PDB entry 1NMO | X-ray diffraction, 2.20 A resolution | chains C and E of the 6 polymer chains in the assembly

Chain C (and E):
Protein: Hypothetical protein ybgI
Organism: Escherichia coli, Escherichia coli O157:H7
Notes: chain E of this document is another copy of the same molecule, construct and numbering; everything in this record applies to it too
UniProt: P75743 (YBGI_ECOLI); numbering as in UniProt (aligned over 1-247)
Sequence (247 residues; row label = number of the first residue in the row):
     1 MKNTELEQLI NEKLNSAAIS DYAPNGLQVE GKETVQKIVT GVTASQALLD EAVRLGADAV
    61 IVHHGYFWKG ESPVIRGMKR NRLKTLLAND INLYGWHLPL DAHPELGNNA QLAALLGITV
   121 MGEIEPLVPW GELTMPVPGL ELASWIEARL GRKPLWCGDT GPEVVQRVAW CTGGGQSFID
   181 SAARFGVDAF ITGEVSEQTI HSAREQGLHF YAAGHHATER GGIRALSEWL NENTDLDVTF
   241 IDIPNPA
Modified positions: Mse1, Mse78, Mse121, Mse135 (selenomethionine; parent Met)
Differences from the reference sequence: modified residue (1, 78, 121, 135)
Metal / ion sites: Fe ion site 1: H63, D101, E219; Fe ion site 2: H64, H215, E219

Chain C / chain E interface:
Pairs across the interface (9; chain C residue first):
  P138(C) with Mse135(E)
  L140(C) with E141(E); W145(E), hydrophobic
  E141(C) with Mse135(E)
  K153(C) with E141(E), salt bridge
  W156(C) with S144(E); W145(E), hydrophobic
  D159(C) with A148(E)
  E163(C) with R149(E), salt bridge
Also at the interface, not in a pair above, chain C (9 interface residues in all): S144, G158
Also at the interface, not in a pair above, chain E (8 interface residues in all): V137, L140
The authors on this interface:
  - interface residues, chain E: Mse135(E)

In short:
9 residues of chain C face 8 of chain E across their interface; the contacts include 2 salt bridges. Polar
pairs include K153(C)-E141(E) and E163(C)-R149(E). H63(C), D101(C) and E219(C) coordinate Fe ion site 1.
H64(C), H215(C) and E219(C) coordinate Fe ion site 2. The paper reports the interface residue Mse135(E).
Both chains are Hypothetical protein ybgI (Escherichia coli, Escherichia coli O157:H7). Entry 1NMO (Structural
genomics, protein ybgI, unknown function) was determined by X-ray diffraction (same publication as 1LQA and
1NMP).
